Entry 1K73 (X-ray diffraction, 3.01 A resolution); this record covers chains A and N of the 30 polymer chains in the assembly.

[Chain A]
Molecule: 23S RRNA
Organism: Haloarcula marismortui
Sequence (2922 nucleotides; numbered 2 to 2923; the number before each row is that of its first residue):
     2 UUGGCUACUA UGCCAGCUGG UGGAUUGCUC GGCUCAGGCG CUGAUGAAGG ACGUGCCAAG
    62 CUGCGAUAAG CCAUGGGGAG CCGCACGGAG GCGAAGAACC AUGGAUUUCC GAAUGAGAAU
   122 CUCUCUAACA AUUGCUUCGC GCAAUGAGGA ACCCCGAGAA CUGAAACAUC UCAGUAUCGG
   182 GAGGAACAGA AAACGCAAUG UGAUGUCGUU AGUAACCGCG AGUGAACGCG AUACAGCCCA
   242 AACCGAAGCC CUCACGGGCA AUGUGGUGUC AGGGCUACCU CUCAUCAGCC GACCGUCUCG
   302 ACGAAGUCUC UUGGAACAGA GCGUGAUACA GGGUGACAAC CCCGUACUCG AGACCAGUAC
   362 GACGUGCGGU AGUGCCAGAG UAGCGGGGGU UGGAUAUCCC UCGCGAAUAA CGCAGGCAUC
   422 GACUGCGAAG GCUAAACACA ACCUGAGACC GAUAGUGAAC AAGUAGUGUG AACGAACGCU
   482 GCAAAGUACC CUCAGAAGGG AGGCGAAAUA GAGCAUGAAA UCAGUUGGCG AUCGAGCGAC
   542 AGGGCAUACA AGGUCCCUCG ACGAAUGACC GACGCGCGAG CGUCCAGUAA GACUCACGGG
   602 AAGCCGAUGU UCUGUCGUAC GUUUUGAAAA ACGAGCCAGG GAGUGUGUCU GCAUGGCAAG
   662 UCUAACCGGA GUAUCCGGGG AGGCACAGGG AAACCGACAU GGCCGCAGGG CUUUGCCCGA
   722 GGGCCGCCGU CUUCAAGGGC GGGGAGCCAU GUGGACACGA CCCGAAUCCG GACGAUCUAC
   782 GCAUGGACAA GAUGAAGCGU GCCGAAAGGC ACGUGGAAGU CUGUUAGAGU UGGUGUCCUA
   842 CAAUACCCUC UCGUGAUCUA UGUGUAGGGG UGAAAGGCCC AUCGAGUCCG GCAACAGCUG
   902 GUUCCAAUCG AAACAUGUCG AAGCAUGACC UCCGCCGAGG UAGUCUGUGA GGUAGAGCGA
   962 CCGAUUGGUG UGUCCGCCUC CGAGAGGAGU CGGCACACCU GUCAAACUCC AAACUUACAG
  1022 ACGCCGUUUG ACGCGGGGAU UCCGGUGCGC GGGGUAAGCC UGUGUACCAG GAGGGGAACA
  1082 ACCCAGAGAU AGGUUAAGGU CCCCAAGUGU GGAUUAAGUG UAAUCCUCUG AAGGUGGUCU
  1142 CGAGCCCUAG ACAGCCGGGA GGUGAGCUUA GAAGCAGCUA CCCUCUAAGA AAAGCGUAAC
  1202 AGCUUACCGG CCGAGGUUUG AGGCGCCCAA AAUGAUCGGG ACUCAAAUCC ACCACCGAGA
  1262 CCUGUCCGUA CCACUCAUAC UGGUAAUCGA GUAGAUUGGC GCUCUAAUUG GAUGGAAGUA
  1322 GGGGUGAAAA CUCCUAUGGA CCGAUUAGUG ACGAAAAUCC UGGCCAUAGU AGCAGCGAUA
  1382 GUCGGGUGAG AACCCCGACG GCCUAAUGGA UAAGGGUUCC UCAGCACUGC UGAUCAGCUG
  1442 AGGGUUAGCC GGUCCUAAGU CAUACCGCAA CUCGACUAUG ACGAAAUGGG AAACGGGUUA
  1502 AUAUUCCCGU GCCACUAUGC AGUGAAAGUU GACGCCCUGG GGUCGAUCAC GCUGGGCAUU
  1562 CGCCCAGUCG AACCGUCCAA CUCCGUGGAA GCCGUAAUGG CAGGAAGCGG ACGAACGGCG
  1622 GCAUAGGGAA ACGUGAUUCA ACCUGGGGCC CAUGAAAAGA CGAGCAUAGU GUCCGUACCG
  1682 AGAACCGACA CAGGUGUCCA UGGCGGCGAA AGCCAAGGCC UGUCGGGAGC AACCAACGUU
  1742 AGGGAAUUCG GCAAGUUAGU CCCGUACCUU CGGAAGAAGG GAUGCCUGCU CCGGAACGGA
  1802 GCAGGUCGCA GUGACUCGGA AGCUCGGACU GUCUAGUAAC AACAUAGGUG ACCGCAAAUC
  1862 CGCAAGGACU CGUACGGUCA CUGAAUCCUG CCCAGUGCAG GUAUCUGAAC ACCUCGUACA
  1922 AGAGGACGAA GGACCUGUCA ACGGCGGGGG UAACUAUGAC CCUCUUAAGG UAGCGUAGUA
  1982 CCUUGCCGCA UCAGUAGCGG CUUGCAUGAA UGGAUUAACC AGAGCUUCAC UGUCCCAACG
  2042 UUGGGCCCGG UGAACUGUAC AUUCCAGUGC GGAGUCUGGA GACACCCAGG GGGAAGCGAA
  2102 GACCCUAUGG AGCUUUACUG CAGGCUGUCG CUGAGACGUG GUCGCCGAUG UGCAGCAUAG
  2162 GUAGGAGACA CUACACAGGU ACCCGCGCUA GCGGGCCACC GAGUCAACAG UGAAAUACUA
  2222 CCCGUCGGUG ACUGCGACUC UCACUCCGGG AGGAGGACAC CGAUAGCCGG GCAGUUUGAC
  2282 UGGGGCGGUA CGCGCUCGAA AAGAUAUCGA GCGCGCCCUA UGGCUAUCUC AGCCGGGACA
  2342 GAGACCCGGC GAAGAGUGCA AGAGCAAAAG AUAGCUUGAC AGUGUUCUUC CCAACGAGGA
  2402 ACGCUGACGC GAAAGCGUGG UCUAGCGAAC CAAUUAGCCU GCUUGAUGCG GGCAAUUGAU
  2462 GACAGAAAAG CUACCCUAGG GAUAACAGAG UCGUCACUCG CAAGAGCACA UAUCGACCGA
  2522 GUGGCUUGCU ACCUCGAUGU CGGUUCCCUC CAUCCUGCCC GUGCAGAAGC GGGCAAGGGU
  2582 GAGGUUGUUC GCCUAUUAAA GGAGGUCGUG AGCUGGGUUU AGACCGUCGU GAGACAGGUC
  2642 GGCUGCUAUC UACUGGGUGU GUAAUGGUGU CUGACAAGAA CGACCGUAUA GUACGAGAGG
  2702 AACUACGGUU GGUGGCCACU GGUGUACCGG UUGUUCGAGA GAGCACGUGC CGGGUAGCCA
  2762 CGCCACACGG GGUAAGAGCU GAACGCAUCU AAGCUCGAAA CCCACUUGGA AAAGAGACAC
  2822 CGCCGAGGUC CCGCGUACAA GACGCGGUCG AUAGACUCGG GGUGUGCGCG UCGAGGUAAC
  2882 GAGACGUUAA GCCCACGAGC ACUAACAGAC CAAAGCCAUC AU
Unresolved in the structure: 2-9, 126-127, 715, 971-998, 1560, 1952-1963, 2137-2236, 2339-2343, 2665-2666, 2915-2923
Construct notes: conflict C560 (U3155 in 3377779)
Metal / ion sites: Mg2+ site 1 near G28 (its only coordinating residue here); Na+ site 1: C40, G41, C443; Na+ site 2: G56, A59, G61; Na+ site 3 near U108 (its only coordinating residue here); Mg2+ site 2 near U115 (its only coordinating residue here); Na+ site 4: C141, G142; Na+ site 5 near U146 (its only coordinating residue here); Mg2+ site 3: C162, U2276; K+ site 1: C162, U163, U172; Mg2+ site 4: A165, A167, C168; Na+ site 6: A165, A166, A167; Mg2+ site 5: A166, G219; 64 more Na+ sites not listed; 97 more Mg2+ sites not listed; 1 more K+ sites not listed
Ligand contacts: anisomycin (ANM): G2102, G2482, A2486, C2487, A2488, U2535, A2538, U2539, G2540, U2541, U2620

[Chain N]
Molecule: Ribosomal protein L15E
Organism: Haloarcula marismortui
Chain sequence (194 residues; each row starts with the number of its first residue):
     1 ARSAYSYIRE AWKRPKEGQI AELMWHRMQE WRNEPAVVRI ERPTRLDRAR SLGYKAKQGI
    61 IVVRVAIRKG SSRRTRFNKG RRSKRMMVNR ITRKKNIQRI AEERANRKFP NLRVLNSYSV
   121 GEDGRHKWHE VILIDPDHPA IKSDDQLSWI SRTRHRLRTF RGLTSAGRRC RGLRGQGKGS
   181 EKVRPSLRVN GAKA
Metal / ion sites: Na+ site 1: Asn-106, Phe-109, Pro-110, Leu-112; Na+ site 2: Lys-193 (shared with U391(A), C399(A) of chain A)

[Chain A / chain N interface]
Residue-residue contacts - 282 pairs, chain A then chain N:
  G44(A) / Arg-156(N)  base contact
  U133(A) / Lys-108(N)  hydrogen bond to the sugar
  U133(A) / Pro-110(N)  base contact
  U134(A) / Lys-108(N)  phosphate contact
  U134(A) / Phe-109(N)  phosphate contact
  U134(A) / Asn-111(N)  hydrogen bond to the sugar
  G135(A) / Arg-39(N)  salt bridge to the phosphate
  G135(A) / Ile-61(N)  phosphate contact
  G135(A) / Phe-109(N)  phosphate contact
  G135(A) / Asn-111(N)  hydrogen bond to the sugar
  G135(A) / Leu-112(N)  sugar contact
  G135(A) / Asp-135(N)  hydrogen bond to the sugar
  C136(A) / Arg-39(N)  salt bridge to the phosphate
  C136(A) / Gln-58(N)  phosphate contact
  C136(A) / His-138(N)  hydrogen bond to the sugar
  U137(A) / Gln-58(N)  phosphate contact
  A144(A) / Asp-137(N)  sugar contact
  A145(A) / Asn-111(N)  sugar contact
  A145(A) / Asp-137(N)  sugar contact
  C154(A) / Arg-188(N)  salt bridge to the phosphate
  C155(A) / Arg-161(N)  hydrogen bond to the sugar
  C155(A) / Arg-171(N)  hydrogen bond to the phosphate
  C155(A) / Ser-186(N)  hydrogen bond to the phosphate
  C155(A) / Arg-188(N)  salt bridge to the phosphate
  C155(A) / Val-189(N)  phosphate contact
  C156(A) / Arg-99(N)  hydrogen bond to the phosphate
  C156(A) / Phe-160(N)  sugar contact
  C156(A) / Arg-161(N)  sugar contact
  C156(A) / Arg-171(N)  salt bridge to the phosphate
  C156(A) / Ser-186(N)  phosphate contact
  C156(A) / Leu-187(N)  hydrogen bond to the phosphate
  C156(A) / Arg-188(N)  hydrogen bond to the phosphate
  G157(A) / Lys-95(N)  hydrogen bond to the sugar
  G157(A) / Arg-99(N)  salt bridge to the phosphate
  G157(A) / Arg-171(N)  phosphate contact
  G157(A) / Leu-187(N)  phosphate contact
  A158(A) / Arg-74(N)  phosphate contact
  A158(A) / Arg-93(N)  hydrogen bond to the phosphate
  A158(A) / Lys-94(N)  hydrogen bond to the phosphate
  G159(A) / Arg-74(N)  salt bridge to the phosphate
  G159(A) / Arg-93(N)  salt bridge to the phosphate
  A160(A) / Arg-81(N)  hydrogen bond to the sugar
  A160(A) / Arg-85(N)  phosphate contact
  A161(A) / Gly-80(N)  sugar contact
  A161(A) / Arg-81(N)  phosphate contact
  A161(A) / Arg-82(N)  salt bridge to the phosphate
  A169(A) / Ser-83(N)  phosphate contact
  U170(A) / Arg-82(N)  salt bridge to the phosphate
  U170(A) / Ser-83(N)  hydrogen bond to the phosphate
  U170(A) / Lys-84(N)  hydrogen bond to the phosphate
  C171(A) / Arg-82(N)  salt bridge to the phosphate
  C171(A) / Lys-84(N)  phosphate contact
  U172(A) / Arg-82(N)  hydrogen bond to the base
  C173(A) / Arg-82(N)  base contact
  A174(A) / Arg-85(N)  base contact
  G175(A) / Lys-94(N)  hydrogen bond to the base
  G175(A) / Gly-191(N)  sugar contact
  G175(A) / Ala-192(N)  sugar contact
  G175(A) / Lys-193(N)  sugar contact
  U176(A) / Gly-191(N)  phosphate contact
  G181(A) / Arg-107(N)  hydrogen bond to the sugar
  G181(A) / Phe-160(N)  hydrogen bond to the base
  G182(A) / Leu-157(N)  phosphate contact
  G182(A) / Arg-161(N)  sugar contact
  A183(A) / Arg-154(N)  sugar contact
  A183(A) / Arg-156(N)  sugar contact
  A183(A) / Leu-157(N)  sugar contact
  A183(A) / Arg-161(N)  hydrogen bond to the sugar
  G184(A) / Thr-153(N)  phosphate contact
  G184(A) / Arg-156(N)  salt bridge to the phosphate
  A187(A) / Arg-154(N)  salt bridge to the phosphate
  A187(A) / Arg-161(N)  phosphate contact
  C188(A) / Arg-154(N)  phosphate contact
  C188(A) / Arg-161(N)  salt bridge to the phosphate
  C188(A) / Leu-163(N)  phosphate contact
  C188(A) / Arg-171(N)  hydrogen bond to the phosphate
  C188(A) / Pro-185(N)  hydrogen bond to the sugar
  C188(A) / Ser-186(N)  sugar contact
  A189(A) / Leu-163(N)  phosphate contact
  A189(A) / Arg-168(N)  salt bridge to the phosphate
  A189(A) / Arg-171(N)  salt bridge to the phosphate
  A189(A) / Leu-173(N)  sugar contact
  A189(A) / Arg-184(N)  hydrogen bond to the phosphate
  A189(A) / Pro-185(N)  sugar contact
  G190(A) / Leu-173(N)  phosphate contact
  G190(A) / Gln-176(N)  phosphate contact
  G190(A) / Arg-184(N)  salt bridge to the phosphate
  A191(A) / Gln-176(N)  hydrogen bond to the phosphate
  A192(A) / Gln-176(N)  hydrogen bond to the phosphate
  A193(A) / Arg-174(N)  phosphate contact
  A193(A) / Gln-176(N)  hydrogen bond to the phosphate
  A194(A) / Gln-176(N)  sugar contact
  A194(A) / Gly-177(N)  phosphate contact
  C195(A) / Gly-177(N)  phosphate contact
  C195(A) / Lys-178(N)  hydrogen bond to the phosphate
  A204(A) / Gln-176(N)  sugar contact
  U205(A) / Arg-184(N)  phosphate contact
  G206(A) / Arg-184(N)  phosphate contact
  G206(A) / Pro-185(N)  phosphate contact
  U207(A) / Pro-185(N)  phosphate contact
  A226(A) / Lys-182(N)  sugar contact
  A227(A) / Glu-181(N)  sugar contact
  C240(A) / Gln-146(N)  hydrogen bond to the phosphate
  A241(A) / Arg-50(N)  sugar contact
  A241(A) / Ser-51(N)  sugar contact
  A242(A) / Ser-3(N)  phosphate contact
  A242(A) / Tyr-5(N)  phosphate contact
  A242(A) / Arg-50(N)  salt bridge to the phosphate
  A243(A) / Ala-1(N)  hydrogen bond to the phosphate
  A243(A) / Ser-3(N)  phosphate contact
  C244(A) / Ala-1(N)  hydrogen bond to the phosphate
  C250(A) / Ala-140(N)  sugar contact
  C251(A) / Gln-58(N)  sugar contact
  C251(A) / His-138(N)  sugar contact
  C251(A) / Pro-139(N)  phosphate contact
  C251(A) / Ala-140(N)  sugar contact
  C251(A) / Ser-143(N)  phosphate contact
  C252(A) / Pro-139(N)  phosphate contact
  G259(A) / Gln-58(N)  base contact
  C260(A) / Gln-58(N)  sugar contact
  A261(A) / Arg-42(N)  salt bridge to the phosphate
  A261(A) / Ala-56(N)  sugar contact
  A262(A) / Arg-42(N)  salt bridge to the phosphate
  U263(A) / Arg-42(N)  hydrogen bond to the sugar
  U263(A) / Leu-46(N)  phosphate contact
  G264(A) / Tyr-5(N)  hydrogen bond to the phosphate
  G264(A) / Leu-46(N)  phosphate contact
  G264(A) / Arg-50(N)  salt bridge to the phosphate
  G264(A) / Ala-56(N)  sugar contact
  U265(A) / Arg-50(N)  salt bridge to the phosphate
  U265(A) / Lys-55(N)  phosphate contact
  U265(A) / Ala-56(N)  hydrogen bond to the phosphate
  U265(A) / Lys-57(N)  phosphate contact
  G266(A) / Lys-55(N)  salt bridge to the phosphate
  G266(A) / Lys-57(N)  salt bridge to the phosphate
  G266(A) / Asp-144(N)  phosphate contact
  C376(A) / Ala-1(N)  hydrogen bond to the sugar
  C377(A) / Ala-1(N)  sugar contact
  C377(A) / Arg-2(N)  phosphate contact
  A378(A) / Arg-9(N)  salt bridge to the phosphate
  G379(A) / Arg-9(N)  sugar contact
  G379(A) / Arg-48(N)  phosphate contact
  G379(A) / Ser-51(N)  hydrogen bond to the base
  A380(A) / Arg-9(N)  phosphate contact
  A380(A) / Trp-12(N)  sugar contact
  A380(A) / Lys-13(N)  base contact
  A380(A) / Arg-48(N)  salt bridge to the phosphate
  G381(A) / Lys-13(N)  base contact
  G381(A) / Pro-15(N)  base contact
  G381(A) / Arg-45(N)  salt bridge to the phosphate
  G381(A) / Arg-48(N)  salt bridge to the phosphate
  A383(A) / Arg-174(N)  salt bridge to the phosphate
  G388(A) / Arg-90(N)  hydrogen bond to the sugar
  G388(A) / Thr-92(N)  base contact
  G389(A) / Arg-90(N)  salt bridge to the phosphate
  G390(A) / Lys-84(N)  salt bridge to the phosphate
  G390(A) / Lys-94(N)  sugar contact
  G390(A) / Ala-194(N)  base contact
  U391(A) / Lys-84(N)  salt bridge to the phosphate
  U391(A) / Arg-85(N)  salt bridge to the phosphate
  U391(A) / Lys-193(N)  hydrogen bond to the sugar
  U392(A) / Lys-182(N)  sugar contact
  U392(A) / Lys-193(N)  sugar contact
  G393(A) / Glu-181(N)  base contact
  G393(A) / Lys-182(N)  hydrogen bond to the base
  G394(A) / Lys-178(N)  base contact
  G394(A) / Gly-179(N)  base contact
  G394(A) / Glu-181(N)  hydrogen bond to the base
  G394(A) / Lys-182(N)  hydrogen bond to the base
  U398(A) / Gly-179(N)  hydrogen bond to the sugar
  C399(A) / Gly-172(N)  phosphate contact
  C399(A) / Lys-178(N)  phosphate contact
  C399(A) / Gly-179(N)  sugar contact
  C399(A) / Val-183(N)  sugar contact
  C399(A) / Ala-194(N)  base contact
  C400(A) / Lys-94(N)  hydrogen bond to the sugar
  C400(A) / Arg-169(N)  phosphate contact
  C400(A) / Cys-170(N)  sugar contact
  C400(A) / Gly-172(N)  phosphate contact
  C401(A) / Thr-92(N)  hydrogen bond to the base
  C401(A) / Arg-93(N)  hydrogen bond to the sugar
  C401(A) / Lys-94(N)  sugar contact
  C401(A) / Asn-96(N)  phosphate contact
  U402(A) / Gly-70(N)  hydrogen bond to the phosphate
  U402(A) / Ser-71(N)  sugar contact
  U402(A) / Thr-92(N)  sugar contact
  U402(A) / Asn-96(N)  phosphate contact
  U402(A) / Ile-97(N)  hydrogen bond to the phosphate
  C403(A) / Lys-69(N)  phosphate contact
  C403(A) / Gly-70(N)  hydrogen bond to the phosphate
  C403(A) / Lys-127(N)  salt bridge to the phosphate
  G404(A) / Lys-69(N)  salt bridge to the phosphate
  G404(A) / Glu-122(N)  phosphate contact
  C405(A) / Lys-16(N)  salt bridge to the phosphate
  A407(A) / Arg-14(N)  salt bridge to the phosphate
  U409(A) / Lys-13(N)  hydrogen bond to the base
  G416(A) / Lys-178(N)  salt bridge to the phosphate
  G417(A) / Lys-178(N)  hydrogen bond to the sugar
  A430(A) / Arg-48(N)  sugar contact
  G431(A) / Arg-48(N)  salt bridge to the phosphate
  G431(A) / Ser-51(N)  sugar contact
  G431(A) / Leu-52(N)  hydrogen bond to the sugar
  G431(A) / Asn-116(N)  hydrogen bond to the phosphate
  G432(A) / Asn-116(N)  phosphate contact
  G432(A) / Trp-149(N)  hydrogen bond to the sugar
  G432(A) / Ser-165(N)  phosphate contact
  C433(A) / Trp-149(N)  sugar contact
  C433(A) / Arg-158(N)  salt bridge to the phosphate
  C433(A) / Arg-168(N)  salt bridge to the phosphate
  U434(A) / His-155(N)  salt bridge to the phosphate
  A435(A) / Arg-154(N)  salt bridge to the phosphate
  C770(A) / Lys-79(N)  phosphate contact
  C770(A) / Gly-80(N)  hydrogen bond to the phosphate
  C770(A) / Arg-81(N)  hydrogen bond to the phosphate
  G771(A) / Lys-79(N)  salt bridge to the phosphate
  G771(A) / Arg-81(N)  salt bridge to the phosphate
  G869(A) / Asn-78(N)  sugar contact
  G869(A) / Lys-79(N)  salt bridge to the phosphate
  G870(A) / Asn-78(N)  phosphate contact
  C1467(A) / Pro-35(N)  phosphate contact
  C1467(A) / Ala-36(N)  hydrogen bond to the phosphate
  G1468(A) / Ala-36(N)  phosphate contact
  C1469(A) / Arg-68(N)  salt bridge to the phosphate
  C1469(A) / Arg-73(N)  salt bridge to the phosphate
  C1469(A) / Arg-93(N)  phosphate contact
  C1469(A) / Arg-104(N)  salt bridge to the phosphate
  A1470(A) / Arg-68(N)  salt bridge to the phosphate
  A1470(A) / Ser-72(N)  phosphate contact
  A1470(A) / Arg-73(N)  hydrogen bond to the phosphate
  A1470(A) / Arg-93(N)  salt bridge to the phosphate
  A1470(A) / Lys-95(N)  hydrogen bond to the sugar
  A1470(A) / Ile-100(N)  sugar contact
  A1471(A) / Ile-100(N)  phosphate contact
  A1471(A) / Arg-104(N)  salt bridge to the phosphate
  A1471(A) / Arg-107(N)  phosphate contact
  C1472(A) / Arg-107(N)  salt bridge to the phosphate
  C1864(A) / Arg-73(N)  sugar contact
  C1864(A) / Arg-74(N)  sugar contact
  C1864(A) / Thr-75(N)  phosphate contact
  G2121(A) / Arg-76(N)  base contact
  G2121(A) / Ser-83(N)  sugar contact
  G2121(A) / Met-86(N)  hydrogen bond to the base
  C2122(A) / Arg-76(N)  hydrogen bond to the base
  C2122(A) / Phe-77(N)  sugar contact
  C2122(A) / Met-86(N)  hydrogen bond to the sugar
  C2122(A) / Met-87(N)  phosphate contact
  C2122(A) / Val-88(N)  phosphate contact
  A2123(A) / Arg-76(N)  hydrogen bond to the sugar
  A2123(A) / Met-87(N)  phosphate contact
  A2123(A) / Val-88(N)  hydrogen bond to the phosphate
  A2123(A) / Asn-89(N)  hydrogen bond to the phosphate
  G2124(A) / Asn-89(N)  phosphate contact
  G2131(A) / Lys-16(N)  phosphate contact
  G2131(A) / Gly-124(N)  hydrogen bond to the base
  C2132(A) / Lys-16(N)  salt bridge to the phosphate
  C2132(A) / Asp-123(N)  sugar contact
  C2132(A) / Gly-124(N)  hydrogen bond to the sugar
  U2133(A) / Trp-25(N)  phosphate contact
  C2243(A) / Trp-25(N)  sugar contact
  A2244(A) / Trp-25(N)  sugar contact
  A2244(A) / Gln-29(N)  sugar contact
  A2244(A) / Arg-32(N)  hydrogen bond to the phosphate
  C2245(A) / Gln-29(N)  phosphate contact
  C2245(A) / Arg-32(N)  salt bridge to the phosphate
  U2246(A) / Arg-125(N)  salt bridge to the phosphate
  C2262(A) / Arg-125(N)  sugar contact
  G2263(A) / Lys-69(N)  sugar contact
  G2263(A) / Gly-70(N)  phosphate contact
  G2263(A) / Ser-71(N)  phosphate contact
  G2263(A) / Arg-73(N)  sugar contact
  A2264(A) / Gly-70(N)  phosphate contact
  A2264(A) / Ser-71(N)  hydrogen bond to the phosphate
  A2266(A) / Arg-90(N)  salt bridge to the phosphate
  G2272(A) / Arg-76(N)  base contact
  C2273(A) / Arg-76(N)  hydrogen bond to the base
  A2274(A) / Phe-77(N)  sugar contact
  A2274(A) / Gly-80(N)  phosphate contact
  A2274(A) / Arg-81(N)  hydrogen bond to the sugar
  A2274(A) / Met-86(N)  base contact
  G2275(A) / Gly-80(N)  phosphate contact
  G2275(A) / Arg-81(N)  sugar contact
  G2275(A) / Met-86(N)  sugar contact
Other interface residues (no listed pair), chain A (128 interface residues in all): U146, G225, G269, A408, G868, A1865, U2265
Other interface residues (no listed pair), chain N (123 interface residues in all): Val-37, Tyr-54, Gly-59, Ala-66, Ile-91, Glu-103, Ser-119, Gly-162

[Summary]
128 residues of chain A face 123 of chain N across their interface; the contacts include 71 hydrogen bonds and
57 salt bridges. Polar pairs include U172(A)/Arg-82(N), G175(A)/Lys-94(N) and G181(A)/Phe-160(N). Bound to
chain A: anisomycin. C40(A), G41(A) and C443(A) form the Na+ site 1.
Here chain A is 23S RRNA and chain N is Ribosomal protein L15E, both from Haloarcula marismortui. Entry 1K73
(Co-crystal Structure of Anisomycin Bound to the 50S Ribosomal Subunit) was determined by X-ray diffraction
(same publication as 1KC8, 1N8R and 1NJI).
